PDB entry 9E7H | electron microscopy, 3.29 A resolution | chains A and B of the 4 polymer chains in the assembly

Chain A:
Protein: Light-independent protochlorophyllide reductase subunit N
Organism: Cereibacter sphaeroides
Notes: EC 1.3.7.7
Reference sequence: B9KK24 (BCHN_CERSK); residue numbers follow UniProt; this construct covers 1-428
Sequence (428 residues; row label = number of the first residue in the row):
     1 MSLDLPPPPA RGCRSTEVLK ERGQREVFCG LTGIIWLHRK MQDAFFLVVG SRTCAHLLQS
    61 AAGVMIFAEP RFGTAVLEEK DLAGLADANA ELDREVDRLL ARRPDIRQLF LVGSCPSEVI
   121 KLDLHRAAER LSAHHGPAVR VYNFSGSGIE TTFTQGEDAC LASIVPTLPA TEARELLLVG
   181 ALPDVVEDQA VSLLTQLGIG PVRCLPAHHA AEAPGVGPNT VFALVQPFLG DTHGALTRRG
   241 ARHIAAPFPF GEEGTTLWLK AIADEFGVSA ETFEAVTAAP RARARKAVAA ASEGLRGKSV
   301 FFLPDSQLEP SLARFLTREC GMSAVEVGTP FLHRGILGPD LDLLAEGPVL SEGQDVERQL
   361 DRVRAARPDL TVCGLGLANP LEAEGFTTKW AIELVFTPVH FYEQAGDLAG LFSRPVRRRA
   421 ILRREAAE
Not modelled in the structure: 1-21, 424-428
Small-molecule neighbours:
  - Protochlorophyllide (PMR): Phe28, Thr32, Ile35, Leu57, Ser60, Ala61, Trp390, Ile392, Glu393, Phe396
  - 4Fe-4S cluster (SF4): Cys29, Leu31, Thr53, Cys54, Leu57, Ser114, Cys115, Pro116, Gly146, Ser147, Gly148
UniProt features mapped onto this chain:
  - binding site ([4Fe-4S] cluster): Cys29, Cys54, Cys115

Chain B:
Protein: Light-independent protochlorophyllide reductase subunit B
Organism: Cereibacter sphaeroides
Notes: EC 1.3.7.7
Reference sequence: B9KK25 (BCHB_CERSK); residue numbers follow UniProt; this construct covers 1-536
Sequence (536 residues; row label = number of the first residue in the row):
     1 MKLTLWTYEG PPHVGAMRVA TGMTGMHYVL HAPQGDTYAD LLFTMIERRG KRPPVSYTTF
    61 QARDLGSDTA ELFQSACRDA YERFQPQAIM VGSSCTAELI QDDTGGLADA LSLPVPVVHL
   121 ELPSYQRKEN FGADESFLQI CRKLARPMER TEKVSCNLLG PTALGFRHRD DILEVTRLLE
   181 GMGIAVNAVA PMGASPADIA RLGAAHFNVL LYPETGESAA RWAEKTLKQP YTKTVPIGVG
   241 ATRDFVAEVA ALAGVAPVAD DSRLRQPWWS ASVDSTYLTG KRVFLFGDAT HVIAAARVAR
   301 DEMGFEVVGM GCYNREFARP MRAAAKGYGL EALVTDDYLE VEEAIQALAP ELILGTQMER
   361 HIAKRLGIPC AVISAPVHVQ DFPARYSPQM GFEGANVLFD TWIHPLTMGL EEHLLTMFRE
   421 DFEFHDEAGP SHHGGKAVPA SAPRADEAAE ALPATGAETA EGGSIPPEAV PPAAAAAAEA
   481 PAGEIVWLTD AERELKKIPF FVRGKARRNT EKFAAEKGLT RISIETLYEA KAHYAR
Not modelled in the structure: 420-536
Small-molecule neighbours:
  - Protochlorophyllide (PMR), molecule 1: Tyr38, Leu41, Leu42, Met45, Ile46, Val379
  - Protochlorophyllide (PMR), molecule 2: Val273, Asp274, Ser275, Tyr277, Leu410
  - 4Fe-4S cluster (SF4): Pro33, Gln34, Gly35, Asp36, Tyr38, Cys95, Thr96
UniProt features mapped onto this chain:
  - active site: Asp274 (Proton donor)
  - binding site ([4Fe-4S] cluster): Asp36
  - binding site (substrate): Gly409, Leu410
Reported in the primary citation:
  - catalytic residues: Asp274 (citing earlier work)

Chain A / chain B interface:
Residue-residue contacts - 95 pairs, chain A then chain B:
  Arg22(A) - Arg63(B)
  Arg22(A) - Leu72(B)
  Gly23(A) - Thr58(B)
  Gly23(A) - Thr59(B)  hydrogen bond (backbone-side chain)
  Gln24(A) - Ser56(B)  hydrogen bond
  Gln24(A) - Tyr57(B)
  Gln24(A) - Thr58(B)
  Gln24(A) - Thr59(B)
  Gln24(A) - Ala76(B)
  Arg25(A) - Gln34(B)  hydrogen bond
  Arg25(A) - Thr59(B)  hydrogen bond (backbone-side chain)
  Arg25(A) - Gln61(B)  hydrogen bond
  Arg25(A) - Arg63(B)
  Val27(A) - Gln34(B)
  Val27(A) - Gly35(B)  hydrogen bond (backbone-backbone)
  Phe28(A) - Gly35(B)
  Phe28(A) - Leu41(B)  hydrophobic
  Cys29(A) - Gly35(B)
  Val49(A) - Met1(B)  hydrophobic
  Ser51(A) - Cys95(B)  hydrogen bond
  Ser51(A) - Tyr125(B)
  Arg52(A) - Thr7(B)  hydrogen bond
  Arg52(A) - Glu9(B)
  Arg52(A) - Lys128(B)
  Thr53(A) - Pro11(B)
  Thr53(A) - His13(B)
  Thr53(A) - Tyr38(B)  hydrogen bond (backbone-side chain)
  Thr53(A) - Cys95(B)  hydrogen bond
  His56(A) - Gly10(B)
  His56(A) - Pro11(B)
  His56(A) - Tyr38(B)
  His56(A) - Leu42(B)
  Leu57(A) - Tyr38(B)  hydrophobic
  Gln59(A) - Trp6(B)
  Gln59(A) - Thr7(B)  hydrogen bond (side chain-backbone)
  Ser60(A) - Leu42(B)
  Val64(A) - His361(B)
  Ile66(A) - Leu5(B)
  Ile66(A) - Trp6(B)  hydrophobic
  Phe67(A) - Trp6(B)  hydrophobic
  Phe67(A) - Met358(B)  hydrophobic
  Phe67(A) - His361(B)
  Phe67(A) - Arg365(B)  hydrogen bond (backbone-side chain)
  Phe67(A) - His378(B)
  Pro70(A) - Leu5(B)
  Gly73(A) - Leu3(B)
  Gly73(A) - Thr4(B)
  Gly73(A) - Leu5(B)
  Thr74(A) - Thr4(B)
  Ala75(A) - Met1(B)
  Ala75(A) - Lys2(B)
  Val76(A) - Met1(B)
  Val76(A) - Lys2(B)  hydrogen bond (backbone-backbone)
  Val76(A) - Thr4(B)
  Leu77(A) - Met1(B)  hydrophobic
  Leu77(A) - Tyr125(B)
  Glu78(A) - Met1(B)  hydrogen bond (side chain-backbone)
  Glu79(A) - Tyr125(B)
  Asp81(A) - Met1(B)  hydrogen bond (side chain-backbone)
  Leu82(A) - Leu99(B)  hydrophobic
  Leu82(A) - Tyr125(B)  hydrophobic
  Ala88(A) - Met1(B)
  Glu91(A) - Met1(B)
  Glu95(A) - Met1(B)
  Glu95(A) - Lys2(B)
  Cys115(A) - Thr96(B)
  Pro116(A) - Cys95(B)  hydrophobic
  Pro116(A) - Thr96(B)
  Pro116(A) - Leu99(B)  hydrophobic
  Val119(A) - Thr96(B)
  Val119(A) - Leu99(B)
  Leu122(A) - Met1(B)  hydrophobic
  Gly148(A) - Gln34(B)  hydrogen bond (backbone-side chain)
  Gly148(A) - Gln61(B)
  Ile149(A) - Gln61(B)
  Ile149(A) - Ala62(B)  hydrogen bond (backbone-backbone)
  Thr151(A) - Gln34(B)  hydrogen bond (backbone-side chain)
  Glu357(A) - Ser56(B)
  Glu357(A) - Arg83(B)  salt bridge
  Asp361(A) - Arg83(B)  salt bridge
  Arg364(A) - Arg83(B)
  Leu375(A) - Leu41(B)
  Gly376(A) - Asp40(B)
  Gly376(A) - Leu41(B)
  Gly376(A) - Thr44(B)
  Leu377(A) - Asp40(B)
  Leu377(A) - Arg52(B)
  Asn379(A) - Thr44(B)  hydrogen bond (side chain-backbone)
  Asn379(A) - Met45(B)
  Pro380(A) - Thr44(B)
  Pro380(A) - Lys51(B)
  Pro380(A) - Arg52(B)
  Ala383(A) - Gly50(B)
  Trp390(A) - Leu41(B)  hydrophobic
  Trp390(A) - Met45(B)
Interface residues without a listed pair, chain A (59 interface residues in all): Phe45, Gly63, Leu92, Arg94, Arg98, Leu99, Ile120, Glu150, Thr152, Gly353, Arg358
Interface residues without a listed pair, chain B (52 interface residues in all): Val14, Asp36, Thr37, Arg49, Pro53, Leu65, Phe84, Ser94, Ile100, Gln126, Arg127

Overview:
59 residues of chain A and 52 residues of chain B are in contact, with 19 hydrogen bonds and 2 salt bridges.
Among the polar pairs are Glu357(A)-Arg83(B), Asp361(A)-Arg83(B) and Gly23(A)-Thr59(B). One 4Fe-4S cluster
molecule and one Protochlorophyllide molecule are bound between chain A and chain B. The paper reports the
catalytic residue Asp274(B).
Here chain A is Light-independent protochlorophyllide reductase subunit N and chain B is Light-independent
protochlorophyllide reductase subunit B, both from Cereibacter sphaeroides. Entry 9E7H (CryoEM structure of
BchN-BchB bound to Pchlide from the DPOR under turnover complex dataset) was determined by electron microscopy
(same publication as 9BUO, 9EFU, 8VQH, 8VQI and 8VQJ).
